6E65 - chains L and H; structure by X-ray diffraction, 1.50 A resolution.

Chain L:
Molecule: TB31F Fab light chain
Source organism: Homo sapiens
Notes: antibody fragment or engineered binder
Chain sequence (215 residues; numbered 1 to 211 plus 5 insertion-coded residues; 1 number in that range is skipped by the numbering (no residue carries it; nothing is unmodelled there); the number before each row is that of its first residue; a row labelled like 27A-27B holds insertion residues (27A, then the next letters in order)):
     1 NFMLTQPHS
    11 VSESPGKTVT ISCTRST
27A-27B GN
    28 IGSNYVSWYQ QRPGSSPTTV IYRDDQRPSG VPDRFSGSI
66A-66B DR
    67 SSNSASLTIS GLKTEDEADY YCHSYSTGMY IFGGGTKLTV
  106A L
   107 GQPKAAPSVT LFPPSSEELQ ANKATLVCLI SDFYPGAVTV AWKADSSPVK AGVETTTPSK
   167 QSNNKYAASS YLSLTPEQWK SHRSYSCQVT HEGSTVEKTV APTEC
Disordered / not traced: 211
Cystine bridges: Cys23-Cys88, Cys134-Cys193

Chain H:
Molecule: TB31F Fab heavy chain
Source organism: Homo sapiens
Notes: antibody fragment or engineered binder
Chain sequence (222 residues; numbered 1 to 216 plus 6 insertion-coded residues; the number before each row is that of its first residue; a row labelled like 82A-82C holds insertion residues (82A, then the next letters in order)):
     1 EVQLVQSGGG LVQPGGSLRL SCAASGFTFN NYWMSWVRQA PGKGLEWVSS IS
   52A N
    53 IGGTIYYPDS VKGRFTISRD NSKNTLYLQM
82A-82C NSL
    83 RAEDTAVYYC TRDLRMSD
100A-100B YF
   101 DYWGQGTMVT VSSASTKGPS VFPLAPSSKS TSGGTAALGC LVKDYFPEPV TVSWNSGALT
   161 SGVHTFPAVL QSSGLYSLSS VVTVPSSSLG TQTYICNVNH KPSNTKVDKK VEPKSC
Disordered / not traced: 215-216
Cystine bridges: Cys22-Cys92, Cys140-Cys196

How chain L and chain H interact:
Pairs across the interface (78):
  Tyr32(L) - Met98(H)
  Tyr32(L) - Ser99(H)
  Tyr32(L) - Asp100(H)
  Ser34(L) - Tyr100A(H)
  Tyr36(L) - Tyr100A(H)
  Tyr36(L) - Phe100B(H)  hydrogen bond (side chain-backbone)
  Tyr36(L) - Trp103(H)
  Gln38(L) - Gln39(H)  hydrogen bond
  Gln38(L) - Tyr91(H)  hydrogen bond
  Ser42(L) - Tyr91(H)
  Ser43(L) - Tyr91(H)
  Ser43(L) - Gly104(H)
  Ser43(L) - Gln105(H)  hydrogen bond
  Pro44(L) - Tyr91(H)
  Pro44(L) - Trp103(H)
  Thr46(L) - Tyr100A(H)
  Thr46(L) - Phe100B(H)  hydrogen bond (side chain-backbone)
  Thr46(L) - Asp101(H)
  Thr46(L) - Trp103(H)
  Tyr49(L) - Tyr100A(H)
  Arg50(L) - Ser99(H)  hydrogen bond
  Tyr87(L) - Gln39(H)  hydrogen bond
  Tyr87(L) - Lys43(H)
  Tyr87(L) - Gly44(H)
  Tyr87(L) - Leu45(H)  hydrophobic
  His89(L) - Asp100(H)  hydrogen bond (side chain-backbone)
  His89(L) - Phe100B(H)
  Tyr91(L) - Tyr58(H)
  Tyr91(L) - Arg97(H)
  Tyr91(L) - Asp100(H)
  Gly94(L) - Trp47(H)
  Gly94(L) - Tyr58(H)
  Met95(L) - Trp47(H)  hydrophobic
  Tyr96(L) - Trp33(H)
  Tyr96(L) - Trp47(H)
  Tyr96(L) - Ser50(H)  hydrogen bond
  Tyr96(L) - Arg97(H)
  Tyr96(L) - Phe100B(H)  hydrophobic
  Phe98(L) - Val37(H)  hydrophobic
  Phe98(L) - Leu45(H)
  Phe98(L) - Trp47(H)
  Phe98(L) - Phe100B(H)  hydrophobic
  Phe118(L) - Leu124(H)  hydrophobic
  Phe118(L) - Ala125(H)
  Phe118(L) - Ser130(H)
  Phe118(L) - Ala137(H)
  Pro119(L) - Lys214(H)
  Ser121(L) - Phe122(H)
  Ser121(L) - Pro123(H)
  Glu123(L) - Val121(H)
  Glu123(L) - Phe122(H)
  Glu123(L) - Pro123(H)
  Glu123(L) - Lys209(H)  salt bridge
  Glu124(L) - Phe122(H)
  Thr131(L) - Leu141(H)
  Thr131(L) - Lys143(H)  hydrogen bond
  Val133(L) - Ser179(H)
  Leu135(L) - Phe166(H)  hydrophobic
  Leu135(L) - Val181(H)  hydrophobic
  Ile136(L) - Phe166(H)
  Ser137(L) - His164(H)
  Glu160(L) - Val169(H)
  Glu160(L) - Leu170(H)
  Glu160(L) - Gln171(H)
  Glu160(L) - Ser172(H)  hydrogen bond (side chain-backbone)
  Thr162(L) - Ala168(H)
  Thr162(L) - Val169(H)
  Thr163(L) - Gly42(H)
  Ser165(L) - Pro167(H)
  Gln167(L) - His164(H)
  Ala173(L) - His164(H)
  Ala173(L) - Phe166(H)  hydrophobic
  Ala174(L) - Phe166(H)
  Tyr177(L) - Leu141(H)  hydrophobic
  Tyr177(L) - Val169(H)  hydrophobic
  Tyr177(L) - Leu178(H)
  Tyr177(L) - Ser179(H)  hydrogen bond
  Ser179(L) - Lys143(H)
Also at the interface, not in a pair above, chain L (43 interface residues in all): Thr45, Gly100, Thr116, Lys129, Thr161, Ser175, Glu210
Also at the interface, not in a pair above, chain H (49 interface residues in all): Glu46, Pro60, Ser120, Lys129, Leu138, Ser177

In short:
Chain L and chain H form an interface of 43 and 49 residues respectively, with 12 hydrogen bonds and 1 salt
bridge. Polar contacts include Glu123(L)-Lys209(H), Tyr36(L)-Phe100B(H) and Gln38(L)-Gln39(H).
Chain L is TB31F Fab light chain and chain H is TB31F Fab heavy chain, both from Homo sapiens; the structure,
Crystal structure of malaria transmission-blocking antibody TB31F, was determined by X-ray diffraction
together with 6E63 and 6E64 from the same study.
